Entry 1YTB (X-ray diffraction, 1.80 A resolution); this record covers chains C and A.

Chain C:
Molecule: 29-nt DNA strand
Sequence (29 nucleotides; row label = number of the first residue in the row):
     1 GTATATAAAA CGGGTGGCGT TTTATATAC

Chain A:
Molecule: Protein (tata binding protein (tbp))
From: Saccharomyces cerevisiae
UniProt: P13393 (TBP_YEAST); residues 61-240 here correspond to UniProt positions 60-239 (UniProt number = residue number - 1)
Amino-acid sequence (180 residues; each row starts with the number of its first residue):
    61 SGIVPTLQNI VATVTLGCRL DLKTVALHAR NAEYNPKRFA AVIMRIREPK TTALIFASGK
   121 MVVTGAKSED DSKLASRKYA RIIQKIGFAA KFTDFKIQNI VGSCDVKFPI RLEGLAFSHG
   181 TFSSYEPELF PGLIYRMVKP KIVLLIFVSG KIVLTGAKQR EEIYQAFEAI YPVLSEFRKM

Interface between chain C and chain A:
Residue-residue contacts - 66 pairs, chain C then chain A:
  DT2(C) - Leu189(A)  sugar contact
  DT2(C) - Phe190(A)  base contact
  DA3(C) - Leu189(A)  sugar contact
  DA3(C) - Phe190(A)  base contact
  DA3(C) - Ile194(A)  phosphate contact
  DA3(C) - Leu205(A)  base contact
  DT4(C) - Ile194(A)  sugar contact
  DT4(C) - Arg196(A)  salt bridge to the phosphate
  DT4(C) - Leu205(A)  sugar contact
  DT4(C) - Thr215(A)  base contact
  DA5(C) - Asn159(A)  hydrogen bond to the base
  DA5(C) - Val161(A)  base contact
  DA5(C) - Arg196(A)  salt bridge to the phosphate
  DA5(C) - Val203(A)  sugar contact
  DA5(C) - Thr215(A)  hydrogen bond to the base
  DA5(C) - Gly216(A)  sugar contact
  DT6(C) - Val71(A)  base contact
  DT6(C) - Gln158(A)  sugar contact
  DT6(C) - Asn159(A)  hydrogen bond to the base
  DA7(C) - Val71(A)  base contact
  DA7(C) - Thr73(A)  sugar contact
  DA7(C) - Val122(A)  base contact
  DA7(C) - Gln158(A)  sugar contact
  DA8(C) - Leu114(A)  base contact
  DA8(C) - Phe116(A)  sugar contact
  DA8(C) - Ser118(A)  phosphate contact
  DA8(C) - Lys120(A)  phosphate contact
  DA8(C) - Val122(A)  sugar contact
  DA9(C) - Phe116(A)  sugar contact
  DA9(C) - Ser118(A)  hydrogen bond to the phosphate
  DA9(C) - Lys120(A)  phosphate contact
  DA10(C) - Ala100(A)  sugar contact
  DT21(C) - Phe99(A)  base contact
  DT22(C) - Arg98(A)  salt bridge to the phosphate
  DT22(C) - Phe99(A)  base contact
  DT22(C) - Leu114(A)  base contact
  DT23(C) - Arg98(A)  salt bridge to the phosphate
  DT23(C) - Ile103(A)  phosphate contact
  DT23(C) - Arg105(A)  phosphate contact
  DT23(C) - Thr112(A)  phosphate contact
  DT23(C) - Leu114(A)  base contact
  DT23(C) - Thr124(A)  base contact
  DA24(C) - Asn69(A)  hydrogen bond to the base
  DA24(C) - Val71(A)  base contact
  DA24(C) - Arg105(A)  salt bridge to the phosphate
  DA24(C) - Thr112(A)  sugar contact
  DA24(C) - Thr124(A)  hydrogen bond to the base
  DA24(C) - Gly125(A)  sugar contact
  DT25(C) - Gln68(A)  sugar contact
  DT25(C) - Asn69(A)  hydrogen bond to the base
  DT25(C) - Lys127(A)  phosphate contact
  DT25(C) - Val161(A)  base contact
  DA26(C) - Gln68(A)  sugar contact
  DA26(C) - Val161(A)  base contact
  DA26(C) - Ser163(A)  sugar contact
  DA26(C) - Val213(A)  base contact
  DT27(C) - Leu205(A)  base contact
  DT27(C) - Phe207(A)  base contact
  DT27(C) - Lys211(A)  phosphate contact
  DT27(C) - Val213(A)  sugar contact
  DA28(C) - Phe190(A)  base contact
  DA28(C) - Pro191(A)  base contact
  DA28(C) - Phe207(A)  sugar contact
  DA28(C) - Ser209(A)  hydrogen bond to the phosphate
  DA28(C) - Lys211(A)  phosphate contact
  DC29(C) - Pro191(A)  sugar contact
Also at the interface, not in a pair above, chain A (37 interface residues in all): Arg79, Lys218

Summary:
Chain C and chain A form an interface of 18 and 37 residues respectively; the contacts include 8 hydrogen
bonds and 5 salt bridges. Polar contacts include DA5(C)-Asn159(A), DA5(C)-Thr215(A) and DT6(C)-Asn159(A).
Chain C is a 29-nt DNA strand and chain A is Protein (tata binding protein (tbp)) (Saccharomyces cerevisiae);
the structure, Crystal structure of a yeast tbp/tata-box complex, was determined by X-ray diffraction.
